PDB entry 7EH0 | X-ray diffraction, 2.81 A resolution | chains D and F of the 9 polymer chains in the assembly

[Chain D]
Protein: DNA-directed RNA polymerase subunit beta'
Source organism: Thermus thermophilus HB8
Notes: EC 2.7.7.6
Reference sequence: Q8RQE8 (RPOC_THET8); numbering as in UniProt (aligned over 1-1524)
Amino-acid sequence (1524 residues; row label = number of the first residue in the row):
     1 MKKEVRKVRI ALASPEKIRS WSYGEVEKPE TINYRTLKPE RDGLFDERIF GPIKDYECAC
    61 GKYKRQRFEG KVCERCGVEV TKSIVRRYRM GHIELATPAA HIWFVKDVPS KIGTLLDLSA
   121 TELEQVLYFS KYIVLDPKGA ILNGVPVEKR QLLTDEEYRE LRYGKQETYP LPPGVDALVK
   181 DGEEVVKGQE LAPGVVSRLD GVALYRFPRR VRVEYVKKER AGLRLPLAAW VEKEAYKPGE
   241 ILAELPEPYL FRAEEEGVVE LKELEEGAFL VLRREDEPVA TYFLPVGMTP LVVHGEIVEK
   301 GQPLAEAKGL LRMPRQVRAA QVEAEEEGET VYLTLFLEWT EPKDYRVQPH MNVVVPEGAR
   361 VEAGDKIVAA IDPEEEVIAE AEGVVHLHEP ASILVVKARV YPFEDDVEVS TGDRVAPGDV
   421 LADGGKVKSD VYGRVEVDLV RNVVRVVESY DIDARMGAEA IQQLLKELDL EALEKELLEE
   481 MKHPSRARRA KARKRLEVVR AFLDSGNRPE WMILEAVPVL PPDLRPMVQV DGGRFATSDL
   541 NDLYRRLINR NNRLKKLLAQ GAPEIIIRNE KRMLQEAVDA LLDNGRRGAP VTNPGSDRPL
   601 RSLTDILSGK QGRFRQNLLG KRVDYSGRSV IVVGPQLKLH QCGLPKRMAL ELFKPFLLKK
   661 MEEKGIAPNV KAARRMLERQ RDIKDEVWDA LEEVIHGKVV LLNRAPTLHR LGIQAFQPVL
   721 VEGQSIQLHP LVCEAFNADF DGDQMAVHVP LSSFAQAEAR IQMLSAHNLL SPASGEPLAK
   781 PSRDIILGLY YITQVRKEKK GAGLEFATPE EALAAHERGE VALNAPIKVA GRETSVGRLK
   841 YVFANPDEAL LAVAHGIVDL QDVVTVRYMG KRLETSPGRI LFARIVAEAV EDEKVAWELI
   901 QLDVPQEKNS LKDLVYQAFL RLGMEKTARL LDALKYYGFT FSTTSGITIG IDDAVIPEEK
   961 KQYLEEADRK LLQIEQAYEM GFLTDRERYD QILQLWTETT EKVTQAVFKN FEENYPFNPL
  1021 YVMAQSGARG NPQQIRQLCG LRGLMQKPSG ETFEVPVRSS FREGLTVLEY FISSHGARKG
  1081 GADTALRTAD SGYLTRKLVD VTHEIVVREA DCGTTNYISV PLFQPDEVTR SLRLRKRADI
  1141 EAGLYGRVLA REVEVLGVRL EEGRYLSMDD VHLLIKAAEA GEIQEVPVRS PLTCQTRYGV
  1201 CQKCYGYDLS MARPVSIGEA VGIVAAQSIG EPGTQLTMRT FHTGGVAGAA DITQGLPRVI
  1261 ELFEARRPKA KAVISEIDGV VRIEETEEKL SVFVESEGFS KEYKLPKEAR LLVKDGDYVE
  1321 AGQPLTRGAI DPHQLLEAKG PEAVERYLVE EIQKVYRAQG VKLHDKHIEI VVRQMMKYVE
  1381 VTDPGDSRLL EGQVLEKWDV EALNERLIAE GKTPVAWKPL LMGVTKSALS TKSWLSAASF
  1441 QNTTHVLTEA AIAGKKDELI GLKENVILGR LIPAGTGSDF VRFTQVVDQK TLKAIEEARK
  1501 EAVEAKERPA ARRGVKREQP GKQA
Disordered / not traced: 1-2, 1238-1251, 1503-1524
Bound ions: Zn2+ site 1: Cys58, Cys60, Cys73, Cys76; Mg2+ site 1: Asp739, Asp741, Asp743 (shared with 1 residue of chain I); Mg2+ site 2 near Lys840 (its only coordinating residue here); Mg2+ site 3: Trp897, Ile900; Zn2+ site 2: Cys1112, Cys1194, Cys1201, Cys1204
Small-molecule neighbours: CMPcPP (2TM; 5'-O-[(S)-hydroxy{[(S)-hydroxy(phosphonooxy)phosphoryl]methyl}phosphoryl]cytidine): Arg704, Pro706, Asn737, Asp739, Asp741, Arg783, Arg1029

[Chain F]
Protein: RNA polymerase sigma factor SigA
Source organism: Thermus thermophilus HB8
Reference sequence: Q5SKW1 (Q5SKW1_THET8); numbering as in UniProt (aligned over 1-423)
Amino-acid sequence (443 residues; each row starts with the number of its first residue; numbers below 1 keep their minus sign (Met-19 is residue -19)):
   -19 MGSSHHHHHH SSGLVPRGSH MKKSKRKNAQ AQEAQETEVL VQEEAEELPE FPEGEPDPDL
    41 EDPDLTLEDD LLDLPEEGEG LDLEEEEEDL PIPKISTSDP VRQYLHEIGQ VPLLTLEEEV
   101 ELARKVEEGM EAIKKLSEIT GLDPDLIREV VRAKILGSAR VRHIPGLKET LDPKTVEEID
   161 QKLKSLPKEH KRYLHIAREG EAARQHLIEA NLRLVVSIAK KYTGRGLSFL DLIQEGNQGL
   221 IRAVEKFEYK RRFKFSTYAT WWIRQAINRA IADQARTIRI PVHMVETINK LSRTARQLQQ
   281 ELGREPTYEE IAEAMGPGWD AKRVEETLKI AQEPVSLETP IGDEKDSFYG DFIPDEHLPS
   341 PVDAATQSLL SEELEKALSK LSEREAMVLK LRKGLIDGRE HTLEEVGAFF GVTRERIRQI
   401 ENKALRKLKY HESRTRKLRD FLD
Disordered / not traced: -19 to 77
Construct notes: expression tag (-19 to 0)
Bound ions: Mg2+: Ala292, Gly296, Trp299

[Chain D / chain F interface]
Pairs across the interface (137; chain D residue first):
  Glu30(D) with Arg259(F), salt bridge
  Thr31(D) with Thr257(F), hydrogen bond (side chain-backbone); Ile258(F)
  Ile32(D) with Ile258(F)
  Tyr34(D) with Ile258(F), hydrophobic; Arg259(F); Pro261(F); Met264(F); Ile310(F)
  Ile53(D) with His337(F)
  Arg65(D) with Gly378(F)
  Arg67(D) with Asp377(F); Arg379(F)
  Ser83(D) with His337(F), hydrogen bond
  Tyr128(D) with Gln83(F)
  Phe129(D) with Glu87(F)
  Ser130(D) with Gln83(F)
  Arg206(D) with Glu101(F), salt bridge
  Phe207(D) with Glu97(F); Glu98(F); Glu101(F)
  Arg209(D) with Glu97(F), salt bridge
  Pro349(D) with Glu97(F)
  His350(D) with Val100(F); Arg232(F), hydrogen bond
  Asn352(D) with Arg104(F)
  Ile371(D) with Tyr229(F), hydrophobic; Lys230(F); Arg232(F)
  Ala391(D) with Glu97(F)
  Asp406(D) with Lys168(F); Lys171(F), salt bridge
  Val407(D) with Lys171(F), hydrogen bond (backbone-side chain); His175(F)
  Glu408(D) with Lys164(F); Lys171(F), salt bridge
  Val409(D) with Lys164(F); His175(F)
  Ser410(D) with Lys164(F); Leu174(F); His175(F); Arg178(F)
  Thr411(D) with Ile135(F); Arg178(F), hydrogen bond (backbone-side chain)
  Asp413(D) with Lys164(F), salt bridge; Arg178(F), salt bridge
  Arg434(D) with Ile135(F), hydrogen bond (side chain-backbone)
  Val437(D) with His175(F)
  Leu439(D) with Arg172(F)
  Pro526(D) with Leu317(F)
  Met527(D) with Thr257(F)
  Val530(D) with Tyr329(F); Ile333(F), hydrophobic
  Gly533(D) with Lys309(F)
  Arg534(D) with Gln312(F); Glu313(F), hydrogen bond (side chain-backbone)
  Phe535(D) with Pro314(F); Val315(F), hydrogen bond (backbone-backbone)
  Ala536(D) with Val315(F); Leu317(F), hydrophobic; Tyr329(F), hydrophobic
  Thr537(D) with Val315(F), hydrogen bond (backbone-backbone); Ser316(F); Leu317(F), hydrogen bond (backbone-backbone)
  Ser538(D) with Leu317(F); Glu318(F)
  Asp539(D) with Ser316(F), hydrogen bond; Glu318(F), hydrogen bond (backbone-side chain)
  Asp542(D) with Thr257(F), hydrogen bond
  Arg545(D) with Gln254(F), hydrogen bond (side chain-backbone); Arg256(F), hydrogen bond (side chain-backbone); Thr257(F), hydrogen bond
  Asn549(D) with Gln254(F), hydrogen bond
  Arg550(D) with Asp211(F), salt bridge
  Arg553(D) with Asp211(F), salt bridge; Gln214(F); Glu215(F), salt bridge; Gln218(F)
  Lys555(D) with Arg142(F), hydrogen bond (backbone-side chain)
  Lys556(D) with Gln218(F)
  Leu557(D) with Gln214(F); Gln218(F); Ile221(F), hydrophobic
  Leu558(D) with Arg142(F)
  Ala559(D) with Ile144(F)
  Gln560(D) with Arg132(F); Arg184(F), hydrogen bond (backbone-side chain); Arg222(F), hydrogen bond
  Gly561(D) with Arg132(F); Arg140(F); Arg184(F), hydrogen bond (backbone-side chain); Gln185(F)
  Ala562(D) with Arg140(F), hydrogen bond (backbone-side chain); Ile221(F), hydrophobic
  Pro563(D) with Arg140(F); Gln185(F); Ile188(F), hydrophobic; Glu189(F)
  Glu564(D) with Arg140(F), salt bridge
  Ile565(D) with Tyr84(F), hydrophobic; Glu87(F); Ile88(F), hydrophobic; Glu189(F); Leu192(F), hydrophobic
  Ile566(D) with Ile188(F), hydrophobic; Leu192(F), hydrophobic; Gln214(F), hydrogen bond (backbone-side chain); Asn217(F)
  Ile567(D) with Arg140(F)
  Arg568(D) with Glu87(F), salt bridge
  Asn569(D) with Tyr84(F); Gln214(F), hydrogen bond
  Glu570(D) with Gln214(F), hydrogen bond
  Arg572(D) with Pro80(F); Gln83(F), hydrogen bond; Tyr84(F); Glu87(F), salt bridge
  Met573(D) with Leu210(F), hydrophobic; Asp211(F); Gln214(F)
  Glu576(D) with Pro80(F)
  Arg598(D) with Ser316(F), hydrogen bond; Glu318(F); Pro320(F)
  Arg601(D) with Glu318(F); Phe328(F)
  Gln611(D) with Lys325(F); Asp326(F)
  Asn669(D) with Asp420(F), hydrogen bond
  Lys671(D) with Thr346(F); Asp420(F); Phe421(F); Asp423(F), salt bridge
  Ala672(D) with Asp420(F)
  Arg674(D) with Val342(F); Thr346(F), hydrogen bond
  Arg675(D) with Asp420(F), hydrogen bond (side chain-backbone)
Other interface residues (no listed pair), chain D (84 interface residues in all): Asn33, Asp55, Ile84, Arg159, Asp372, Glu375, Gly412, Val528, Gly532, Arg587, Pro594, Pro668, Val670
Other interface residues (no listed pair), chain F (86 interface residues in all): Ser78, Gln90, Val91, Leu96, Glu129, Lys134, Leu136, Pro145, Leu166, Glu179, Gly206, Ser208, Ile213, Ala255, Ile260, Leu338, Leu349

[Overview]
84 residues of chain D face 86 of chain F across their interface, with 30 hydrogen bonds and 14 salt bridges.
Among the polar pairs are Glu30(D)-Arg259(F), Arg206(D)-Glu101(F) and Arg209(D)-Glu97(F). Bound to chain D:
CMPcPP.
Chain D is DNA-directed RNA polymerase subunit beta' and chain F is RNA polymerase sigma factor SigA, both
from Thermus thermophilus HB8; the structure, Thermus thermophilus RNA polymerase transcription initiation
complex containing a template-strand purine at position TSS-2, UpA RNA ..., was determined by X-ray
diffraction together with 7EH1 and 7EH2 from the same study.
